8EX9 - chains A and C of the 4 polymer chains in the assembly; structure by electron microscopy, 2.96 A resolution.

[Chain A]
Molecule: RNA-guided DNA endonuclease TnpB
From: Deinococcus radiodurans R1
Notes: EC 3.1.21.-
UniProt: Q7DF80 (DRA2B_DEIRA); residues 1-408 here = UniProt positions 1-408
Amino-acid sequence (408 residues; each row starts with the number of its first residue):
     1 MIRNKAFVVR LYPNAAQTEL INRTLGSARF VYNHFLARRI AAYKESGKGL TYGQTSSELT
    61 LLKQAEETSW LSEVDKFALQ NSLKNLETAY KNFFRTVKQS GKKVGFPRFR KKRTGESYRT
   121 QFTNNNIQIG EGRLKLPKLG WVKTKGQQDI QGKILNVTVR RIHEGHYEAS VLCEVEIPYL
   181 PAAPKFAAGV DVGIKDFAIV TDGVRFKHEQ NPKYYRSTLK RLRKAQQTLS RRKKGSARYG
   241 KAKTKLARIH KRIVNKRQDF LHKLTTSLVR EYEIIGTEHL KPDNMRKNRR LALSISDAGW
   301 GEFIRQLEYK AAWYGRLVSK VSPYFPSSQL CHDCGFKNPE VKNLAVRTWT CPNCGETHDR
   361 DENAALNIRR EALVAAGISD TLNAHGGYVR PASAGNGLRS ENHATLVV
Unresolved in the structure: 1, 98-103, 174-408

[Chain C]
Molecule: 43-nt DNA strand
Sequence (43 nucleotides; row label = number of the first residue in the row; numbers below 1 keep their minus sign (DG-37 is residue -37)):
   -37 GTCATGGGCG CCAAGGGACT CATCAAGCGA CGGTTGATCT CAG
Unresolved in the structure: -37 to -9

[How chain A and chain C interact]
Pairs across the interface - 35 pairs, chain A then chain C:
  Arg39(A) with DG5(C), base contact
  Tyr43(A) with DG5(C), stacking on the base
  Thr51(A) with DT2(C), hydrogen bond to the phosphate; DC3(C), phosphate contact
  Tyr52(A) with DT0(C), base contact; DC1(C), base contact
  Ser56(A) with DT0(C), base contact
  Ser57(A) with DA-1(C), phosphate contact
  Thr60(A) with DG-2(C), sugar contact; DA-1(C), hydrogen bond to the phosphate
  Lys63(A) with DG-2(C), salt bridge to the phosphate
  Ser72(A) with DT-3(C), phosphate contact
  Val74(A) with DT-3(C), phosphate contact
  Asp75(A) with DT-3(C), phosphate contact
  Lys76(A) with DT-3(C), hydrogen bond to the phosphate; DG-2(C), hydrogen bond to the base; DA-1(C), base contact
  Phe77(A) with DT-3(C), base contact
  Gln80(A) with DA-1(C), base contact; DT0(C), base contact
  Glu87(A) with DA4(C), hydrogen bond to the base
  Tyr90(A) with DG5(C), base contact
  Phe94(A) with DA4(C), base contact; DG5(C), base contact
  Val97(A) with DG5(C), phosphate contact
  Phe106(A) with DG5(C), base contact
  Asn124(A) with DG-5(C), base contact; DT-4(C), hydrogen bond to the base
  Asn125(A) with DG-5(C), phosphate contact
  Asn126(A) with DT-4(C), phosphate contact
  Gln128(A) with DG-5(C), hydrogen bond to the phosphate
  Lys135(A) with DG-5(C), phosphate contact
  Pro137(A) with DT-4(C), phosphate contact
  Lys138(A) with DT-4(C), phosphate contact; DT-3(C), phosphate contact
Other interface residues (no listed pair), chain A (30 interface residues in all): Ile40, Lys91, Phe93, Thr123

[Overview]
30 residues of chain A face 11 of chain C across their interface; the contacts include 7 hydrogen bonds, 1
salt bridge and 1 aromatic stacking contact. Among the polar pairs are Lys76(A)-DG-2(C), Glu87(A)-DA4(C) and
Asn124(A)-DT-4(C).
Here chain A is RNA-guided DNA endonuclease TnpB (Deinococcus radiodurans R1) and chain C is a 43-nt DNA
strand. Entry 8EX9 (ISDra2 TnpB in complex with reRNA and cognate DNA, conformation 2 (RuvC domain
unresolved)) was determined by electron microscopy (same publication as 8BF8 and 8EXA).
